5MF4 - chains B and C of the 6 polymer chains in the assembly; structure by X-ray diffraction, 2.30 A resolution.

== Chain B ==
Name: Tubulin beta-2B chain
From: Bos taurus
UniProtKB: Q6B856 (TBB2B_BOVIN); the author numbering skips numbers that UniProt does not, so the offset changes along the chain: 1-42 = UniProt 1-42; 45-360 = UniProt 43-358; 369-455 = UniProt 359-445
Chain sequence (445 residues; row label = number of the first residue in the row; note: 10 numbers in that range are skipped by the numbering (no residue carries them; nothing is unmodelled there)):
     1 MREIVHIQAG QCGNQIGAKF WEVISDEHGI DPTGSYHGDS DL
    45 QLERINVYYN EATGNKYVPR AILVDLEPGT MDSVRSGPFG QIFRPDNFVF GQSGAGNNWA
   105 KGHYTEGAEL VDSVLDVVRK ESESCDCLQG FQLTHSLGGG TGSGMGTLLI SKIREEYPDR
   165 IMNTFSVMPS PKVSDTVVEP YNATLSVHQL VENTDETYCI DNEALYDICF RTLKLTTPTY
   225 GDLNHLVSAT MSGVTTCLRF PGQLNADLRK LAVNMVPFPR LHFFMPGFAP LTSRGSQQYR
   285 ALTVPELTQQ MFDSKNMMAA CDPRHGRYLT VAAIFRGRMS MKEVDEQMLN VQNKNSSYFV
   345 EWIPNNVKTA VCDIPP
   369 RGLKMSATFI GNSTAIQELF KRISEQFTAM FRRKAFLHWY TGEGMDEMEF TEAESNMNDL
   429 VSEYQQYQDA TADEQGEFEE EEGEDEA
Unresolved in the structure: 1, 247-249, 442-455
Swiss-Prot annotation at these positions:
  - motif: M1 to I4 (MREI motif)
  - binding site (GTP): Q11, E71, S140, G144, T145, G146, N206, N228
  - binding site (Mg(2+)): E71
  - modified residue: S40 (Phosphoserine), T57 (Phosphothreonine), K60 (N6-acetyllysine), S174 (Phosphoserine), T287 (Phosphothreonine), T292 (Phosphothreonine), R320 (Omega-N-methylarginine), E448 (5-glutamyl polyglutamate)
  - cross-link (Glycyl lysine isopeptide (Lys-Gly)): K60 (interchain with G-Cter in ubiquitin), K326 (interchain with G-Cter in ubiquitin)
Metal / ion sites: Mg2+: Q11 (together with GDP)
Residues lining bound ligands:
  - 7LZ ((3Z,5E,7R,8S,10S,11Z,13S,14R,15S,17S,20R,21S,22S)-22-[(2S,3Z)-hexa-3,5-dien-2-yl]-7,13,15,17,21-pentamethyl-8,10,14,20-tetrakis(oxidanyl)-1-oxacyclodocosa-3,5,11-trien-2-one): C213, L217, L219, D226, H229, L230, A233, F272, P274, L275, T276, S277, R278, Q282, R369, G370, L371
  - GDP (guanosine-5'-diphosphate): G10, Q11, C12, Q15, I16, N101, S140, G142, G143, G144, T145, G146, S147, V171, P173, V177, D179, E183, N206, L209, Y224, L227, N228
From the paper describing this entry:
  - binding site for 7LZ: L217, D226, H229, L230, A233, F272, P274, L275, T276, R278, G370, L371
  - mutagenesis - F272V: unchanged binding to 7LZ
  - mutagenesis - T276I: unchanged growth in response to 7LZ
  - mutagenesis - F272V: unchanged binding to dictyostatin

== Chain C ==
Name: Tubulin alpha-1B chain
From: Bos taurus
UniProtKB: P81947 (TBA1B_BOVIN); numbering as in UniProt (aligned over 1-451)
Chain sequence (451 residues; row label = number of the first residue in the row):
     1 MRECISIHVG QAGVQIGNAC WELYCLEHGI QPDGQMPSDK TIGGGDDSFN TFFSETGAGK
    61 HVPRAVFVDL EPTVIDEVRT GTYRQLFHPE QLITGKEDAA NNYARGHYTI GKEIIDLVLD
   121 RIRKLADQCT GLQGFLVFHS FGGGTGSGFT SLLMERLSVD YGKKSKLEFS IYPAPQVSTA
   181 VVEPYNSILT THTTLEHSDC AFMVDNEAIY DICRRNLDIE RPTYTNLNRL ISQIVSSITA
   241 SLRFDGALNV DLTEFQTNLV PYPRIHFPLA TYAPVISAEK AYHEQLSVAE ITNACFEPAN
   301 QMVKCDPRHG KYMACCLLYR GDVVPKDVNA AIATIKTKRS IQFVDWCPTG FKVGINYQPP
   361 TVVPGGDLAK VQRAVCMLSN TTAIAEAWAR LDHKFDLMYA KRAFVHWYVG EGMEEGEFSE
   421 AREDMAALEK DYEEVGVDSV EGEGEEEGEE Y
Unresolved in the structure: 441-451
Metal / ion sites: Ca2+: D39, T41, G44, E55
Residues lining bound ligands: GTP (guanosine-5'-triphosphate): G10, Q11, A12, Q15, I16, D69, D98, A99, A100, N101, S140, G142, G143, G144, T145, G146, I171, P173, V177, S178, T179, E183, N206, Y224, L227, N228, I231

== Chain B / chain C interface ==
Residue-residue contacts (34):
  Q96(B) - M1(C)
  N101(B) - E254(C)
  D179(B) - K352(C)  hydrogen bond (backbone-side chain)
  T180(B) - N258(C)
  V181(B) - N258(C)  hydrogen bond (backbone-side chain)
  V181(B) - P348(C)
  T221(B) - K326(C)
  A397(B) - W346(C)
  M398(B) - W346(C)
  R400(B) - S439(C)
  R400(B) - V440(C)  hydrogen bond (side chain-backbone)
  R401(B) - Y262(C)  hydrogen bond (backbone-side chain)
  R401(B) - W346(C)
  R401(B) - E434(C)  hydrogen bond (side chain-backbone)
  R401(B) - V435(C)
  R401(B) - V437(C)  hydrogen bond (side chain-backbone)
  R401(B) - D438(C)
  R401(B) - S439(C)  hydrogen bond
  K402(B) - Y262(C)
  A403(B) - P261(C)
  A403(B) - Y262(C)
  A403(B) - W346(C)  hydrophobic
  F404(B) - T257(C)
  F404(B) - N258(C)
  F404(B) - V260(C)
  F404(B) - P261(C)  hydrogen bond (backbone-backbone)
  F404(B) - W346(C)  hydrophobic
  H406(B) - V260(C)  hydrogen bond (side chain-backbone)
  H406(B) - P261(C)
  H406(B) - Y262(C)
  H406(B) - P263(C)
  W407(B) - Q256(C)
  W407(B) - T257(C)  hydrogen bond (side chain-backbone)
  W407(B) - V260(C)
Interface residues without a listed pair, chain B (18 interface residues in all): G100, V182, L405
Interface residues without a listed pair, chain C (24 interface residues in all): M313, P325, N329, D345, C347

== Overview ==
18 residues of chain B face 24 of chain C across their interface; the contacts include 10 hydrogen bonds.
Polar contacts include D179(B)-K352(C), V181(B)-N258(C) and R400(B)-V440(C). The paper reports a binding site
for 7LZ at L217(B), D226(B) and H229(B) among others; F272V of chain B leaves binding to 7LZ unchanged.
Here chain B is Tubulin beta-2B chain and chain C is Tubulin alpha-1B chain, both from Bos taurus. Entry 5MF4
(Tubulin-Dictyostatin complex) was determined by X-ray diffraction.
